PDB entry 3MCV | X-ray diffraction, 1.70 A resolution | chains A and C of the 4 polymer chains in the assembly

[Chain A (and C)]
Name: Pteridine reductase
From: Trypanosoma brucei brucei
Notes: EC 1.5.1.33; chain C of this document is another copy of the same molecule, construct and numbering; everything in this record applies to it too
UniProtKB: O76290 (O76290_TRYBB); residue numbers follow UniProt; this construct covers 1-268
Chain sequence (288 residues; numbered -19 to 268; the number before each row is that of its first residue; numbers below 1 keep their minus sign (Met-19 is residue -19)):
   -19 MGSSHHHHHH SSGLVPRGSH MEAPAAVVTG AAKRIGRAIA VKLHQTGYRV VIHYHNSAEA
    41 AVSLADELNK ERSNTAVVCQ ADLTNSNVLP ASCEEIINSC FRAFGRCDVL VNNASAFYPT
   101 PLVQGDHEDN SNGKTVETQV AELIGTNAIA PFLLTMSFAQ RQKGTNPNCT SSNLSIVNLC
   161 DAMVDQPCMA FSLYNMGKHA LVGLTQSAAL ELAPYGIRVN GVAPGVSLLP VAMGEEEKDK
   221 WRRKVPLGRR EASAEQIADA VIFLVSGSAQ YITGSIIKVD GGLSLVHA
Disordered / not traced: -19 to 1, 105-112, 143-150 (chain C: -19 to 1, 104-113, 143-151)
Construct notes: expression tag (-19 to 0)
Residues lining bound ligands:
  - MCV (5-[2-(2,5-dimethoxyphenyl)ethyl]thieno[2,3-d]pyrimidine-2,4-diamine): Arg14, Ser95, Ala96, Phe97, Asp161, Cys168, Phe171, Tyr174, Gly205, Val206, Leu208, Leu209, Pro210, Met213, Glu217, Trp221, Leu263
  - NADP (NAP; NADP nicotinamide-adenine-dinucleotide phosphate): Gly10, Lys13, Arg14, Ile15, Gly16, His33, Tyr34, His35, Asn36, Ser37, Ala61, Asp62, Leu63, Thr64, Asn93, Ala94, Ser95, Ala96, Thr126, Asn127, Leu159, Cys160, Asp161, Tyr174, Lys178, Pro204, Gly205, Val206, Ser207, Leu208
From the paper describing this entry:
  - binding site for MCV: Phe97, Cys168, Val206, Leu209, Pro210, Trp221
  - catalytic residues: Asp161, Tyr174 (citing earlier work)

[Chain A / chain C interface]
Residue-residue contacts (78; chain A residue first):
  Asn65(A) - Glu117(C)
  Ser66(A) - Glu117(C)
  Asn67(A) - Glu117(C)
  Leu69(A) - Glu117(C)
  Pro70(A) - Val116(C)  hydrophobic
  Pro70(A) - Glu117(C)
  Pro101(A) - Met136(C)
  Pro101(A) - Glu191(C)
  Leu102(A) - Phe132(C)  hydrophobic
  Leu102(A) - Met136(C)
  Leu102(A) - Ala188(C)  hydrophobic
  Leu102(A) - Glu191(C)  hydrogen bond (backbone-side chain)
  Val103(A) - Ala139(C)  hydrophobic
  Val103(A) - Gln140(C)
  Val103(A) - Tyr195(C)
  Gln104(A) - Met136(C)
  Gln104(A) - Gln140(C)  hydrogen bond (backbone-side chain)
  Val116(A) - Pro70(C)  hydrophobic
  Val116(A) - Phe132(C)  hydrophobic
  Val116(A) - Leu133(C)  hydrophobic
  Glu117(A) - Asn67(C)
  Val120(A) - Ile129(C)  hydrophobic
  Ile124(A) - Ile129(C)  hydrophobic
  Ala128(A) - Met176(C)
  Ile129(A) - Glu117(C)
  Ile129(A) - Val120(C)  hydrophobic
  Ile129(A) - Ile124(C)  hydrophobic
  Phe132(A) - Leu102(C)  hydrophobic
  Phe132(A) - Val116(C)  hydrophobic
  Phe132(A) - Ser172(C)
  Phe132(A) - Leu173(C)  hydrophobic
  Phe132(A) - Met176(C)  hydrophobic
  Leu133(A) - Val116(C)  hydrophobic
  Leu133(A) - Glu117(C)
  Met136(A) - Leu102(C)
  Ala139(A) - Val103(C)  hydrophobic
  Gln140(A) - Val103(C)
  Val164(A) - Gln186(C)
  Asp165(A) - Gln186(C)  hydrogen bond
  Pro167(A) - Ser187(C)
  Pro167(A) - Leu190(C)
  Met169(A) - Leu190(C)
  Met169(A) - Glu191(C)
  Ala170(A) - Glu191(C)
  Ser172(A) - Phe132(C)
  Ser172(A) - Ser187(C)
  Ser172(A) - Glu191(C)
  Leu173(A) - Phe132(C)  hydrophobic
  Asn175(A) - Gly183(C)
  Asn175(A) - Ser187(C)  hydrogen bond
  Met176(A) - Ala128(C)
  Met176(A) - Phe132(C)  hydrophobic
  Met176(A) - Ala180(C)
  Met176(A) - Leu184(C)
  His179(A) - His179(C)
  His179(A) - Gly183(C)
  His179(A) - Gln186(C)  hydrogen bond
  Ala180(A) - Met176(C)
  Gly183(A) - Asn175(C)
  Gly183(A) - His179(C)
  Leu184(A) - Met176(C)
  Gln186(A) - Val164(C)
  Gln186(A) - Asp165(C)  hydrogen bond
  Gln186(A) - His179(C)
  Ser187(A) - Pro167(C)
  Ser187(A) - Ser172(C)
  Ser187(A) - Asn175(C)  hydrogen bond
  Ala188(A) - Leu102(C)  hydrophobic
  Leu190(A) - Pro167(C)
  Leu190(A) - Met169(C)  hydrophobic
  Glu191(A) - Pro101(C)
  Glu191(A) - Leu102(C)  hydrogen bond (side chain-backbone)
  Glu191(A) - Met169(C)
  Glu191(A) - Ala170(C)
  Glu191(A) - Ser172(C)
  Leu192(A) - Leu102(C)  hydrophobic
  Leu192(A) - Val103(C)  hydrophobic
  Tyr195(A) - Val103(C)
Also at the interface, not in a pair above, chain A (43 interface residues in all): Thr135, Phe171, Val182
Also at the interface, not in a pair above, chain C (41 interface residues in all): Asn65, Ser66, Thr135, Phe171, Val182, Leu192

[Overview]
The interface between chain A and chain C involves 43 residues on one side and 41 on the other; the contacts
include 8 hydrogen bonds. Polar contacts include Leu102(A)-Glu191(C), Gln104(A)-Gln140(C) and
Asp165(A)-Gln186(C). The paper reports catalytic residues Asp161(A) and Tyr174(A); a binding site for MCV at
Phe97(A), Cys168(A) and Val206(A) among others.
Both chains are Pteridine reductase (Trypanosoma brucei brucei). Entry 3MCV (Structure of PTR1 from
Trypanosoma brucei in ternary complex with
2,4-diamino-5-[2-(2,5-dimethoxyphenyl)ethyl]thieno[2,3-d]-pyrimidine and NADP+) was determined by X-ray
diffraction (same publication as 2X9N, 2X9V and 2X9G).
